Entry 3T1Y (X-ray diffraction, 2.80 A resolution); this record covers chains A and H of the 23 polymer chains in the assembly.

Chain A:
Molecule: 16S rRNA
Organism: Thermus thermophilus
Sequence (1513 nucleotides; each row starts with the number of its first residue; note: 4 numbers in that range are skipped by the numbering (no residue carries them; nothing is unmodelled there)):
     5 UGGAGAGUUU GAUCCUGGCU CAGGGUGAAC GCUGGCGGCG UGCCUAAGAC AUGCAAGUCG
    65 UGCGGGCCGC GGGGUUUUAC UCCGUGGUCA GCGGCGGACG GGUGAGUAAC GCGUGGGUGA
   125 CCUACCCGGA AGAGGGGGAC AACCCGGGGA AACUCGGGCU AAUCCCCCAU GUGGACCCGC
   185 CCCUUGGGGU GUGUCCAAAG GGCUUUGCCC GCUUCCGGAU GGGCCCGCGU CCCAUCAGCU
   245 AGUUGGUGGG GUAAUGGCCC ACCAAGGCGA CGACGGGUAG CCGGUCUGAG AGGAUGGCCG
   305 GCCACAGGGG CACUGAGACA CGGGCCCCAC UCCUACGGGA GGCAGCAGUU AGGAAUCUUC
   365 CGCAAUGGGC GCAAGCCUGA CGGAGCGACG CCGCUUGGAG GAAGAAGCCC UUCGGGGUGU
   425 AAACUCCUGA ACCCGGGACG AAACCCCCGA CGAGGGGACU GACGGUACCG GGGUAAUAGC
   485 GCCGGCCAAC UCCGUGCCAG CAGCCGCGGU AAUACGGAGG GCGCGAGCGU UACCCGGAUU
   545 CACUGGGCGU AAAGGGCGUG UAGGCGGCCU GGGGCGUCCC AUGUGAAAGA CCACGGCUCA
   605 ACCGUGGGGG AGCGUGGGAU ACGCUCAGGC UAGACGGUGG GAGAGGGUGG UGGAAUUCCC
   665 GGAGUAGCGG UGAAAUGCGC AGAUACCGGG AGGAACGCCG AUGGCGAAGG CAGCCACCUG
   725 GUCCACCCGU GACGCUGAGG CGCGAAAGCG UGGGGAGCAA ACCGGAUUAG AUACCCGGGU
   785 AGUCCACGCC CUAAACGAUG CGCGCUAGGU CUCUGGGUCU CCUGGGGGCC GAAGCUAACG
   845 CGUUAAGCGC GCCGCCUGGG GAGUACGGCC GCAAGGCUGA AACUCAAAGG AAUUGACGGG
   905 GGCCCGCACA AGCGGUGGAG CAUGUGGUUU AAUUCGAAGC AACGCGAAGA ACCUUACCAG
   965 GCCUUGACAU GCUAGGGAAC CCGGGUGAAA GCCUGGGGUG CCCCGCGAGG GGAGCCCUAG
  1025 CACAGGUGCU GCAUGGCCGU CGUCAGCUCG UGCCGUGAGG UGUUGGGUUA AGUCCCGCAA
  1085 CGAGCGCAAC CCCCGCCGUU AGUUGCCAGC GGUUCGGCCG GGCACUCUAA CGGGACUGCC
  1145 CGCGAAAGCG GGAGGAAGGA GGGGACGACG UCUGGUCAGC AUGGCCCUUA CGGCCUGGGC
  1205 GACACACGUG CUACAAUGCC CACUACAAAG CGAUGCCACC CGGCAACGGG GAGCUAAUCG
  1265 CAAAAAGGUG GGCCCAGUUC GGAUUGGGGU CUGCAACCCG ACCCCAUGAA GCCGGAAUCG
  1325 CUAGUAAUCG CGGAUCAGCC AUGCCGCGGU GAAUACGUUC CCGGGCCUUG UACACACCGC
  1385 CCGUCACGCC AUGGGAGCGG GCUCUACCCG AAGUCGCCGG GAGCCUACGG GCAGGCGCCG
  1445 AGGGUAGGGC CCGUGACUGG GGCGAAGUCG UAACAAGGUA GCUGUACCGG AAGGUGCGGC
  1505 UGGAUCA
  1516 CUUUCU
Construct notes: insertion (1517-1521)
Bound ions: Mg2+ site 1: U12, G21, G22; Mg2+ site 2 near G21 (its only coordinating residue here); Mg2+ site 3 near G38 (its only coordinating residue here); Mg2+ site 4: G44, G391; Mg2+ site 5: C48, G108; Mg2+ site 6 near A53 (its only coordinating residue here); Mg2+ site 7 near U56 (its only coordinating residue here); Mg2+ site 8: C58, U382, G383; Mg2+ site 9: A109, G110, G284; Mg2+ site 10: C114, G115; Mg2+ site 11 near G142 (its only coordinating residue here); Mg2+ site 12: C147, C163; 97 more Mg2+ sites not listed
Ligand contacts: paromomycin (PAR): G1387, U1388, C1389, A1390, C1391, G1466, C1467, G1468, A1469, A1470, G1471, U1472, C1473

Chain H:
Name: 30S ribosomal protein S8
Organism: Thermus thermophilus
Reference sequence: Q5SHQ2 (RS8_THET8); numbering as in UniProt (aligned over 1-138)
Chain sequence (138 residues; each row starts with the number of its first residue):
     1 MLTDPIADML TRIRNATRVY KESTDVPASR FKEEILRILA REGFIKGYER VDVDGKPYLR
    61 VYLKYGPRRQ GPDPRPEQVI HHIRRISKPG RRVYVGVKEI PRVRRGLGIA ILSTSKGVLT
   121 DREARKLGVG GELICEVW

Chain A / chain H interface:
Residue-residue contacts (75):
  C547(A) / Arg-91(H)  hydrogen bond to the sugar
  C569(A) / Pro-89(H)  phosphate contact
  C569(A) / Gly-90(H)  sugar contact
  G570(A) / Met-1(H)  hydrogen bond to the sugar
  G570(A) / Thr-3(H)  sugar contact
  G570(A) / Pro-89(H)  phosphate contact
  G570(A) / Arg-92(H)  salt bridge to the phosphate
  G571(A) / Met-1(H)  sugar contact
  G571(A) / Leu-2(H)  sugar contact
  G571(A) / Pro-5(H)  phosphate contact
  C572(A) / Pro-5(H)  phosphate contact
  C572(A) / Ala-28(H)  sugar contact
  C572(A) / Ser-29(H)  phosphate contact
  C572(A) / Lys-32(H)  salt bridge to the phosphate
  C573(A) / Ser-29(H)  phosphate contact
  C573(A) / Arg-30(H)  hydrogen bond to the phosphate
  U574(A) / Arg-30(H)  salt bridge to the phosphate
  G580(A) / Tyr-94(H)  hydrogen bond to the base
  U581(A) / Tyr-94(H)  sugar contact
  C582(A) / Val-95(H)  sugar contact
  C582(A) / Gly-96(H)  phosphate contact
  C582(A) / Val-97(H)  phosphate contact
  C582(A) / Val-129(H)  sugar contact
  C582(A) / Gly-130(H)  hydrogen bond to the sugar
  C582(A) / Gly-131(H)  sugar contact
  C583(A) / Gly-96(H)  phosphate contact
  C583(A) / Val-97(H)  hydrogen bond to the phosphate
  C583(A) / Gly-128(H)  sugar contact
  C583(A) / Val-129(H)  sugar contact
  C584(A) / Lys-98(H)  salt bridge to the phosphate
  A623(A) / Ser-115(H)  hydrogen bond to the sugar
  U624(A) / Ser-115(H)  sugar contact
  A625(A) / Ser-113(H)  hydrogen bond to the sugar
  A625(A) / Thr-114(H)  base contact
  A625(A) / Ser-115(H)  base contact
  A625(A) / Gly-117(H)  sugar contact
  C626(A) / Phe-31(H)  sugar contact
  C626(A) / Ser-113(H)  hydrogen bond to the sugar
  C626(A) / Glu-132(H)  hydrogen bond to the sugar
  G627(A) / Arg-92(H)  sugar contact
  U635(A) / Lys-56(H)  hydrogen bond to the phosphate
  A636(A) / Lys-56(H)  salt bridge to the phosphate
  A636(A) / Pro-57(H)  base contact
  G637(A) / Met-1(H)  sugar contact
  A736(A) / Met-1(H)  base contact
  G806(A) / Thr-3(H)  base contact
  C807(A) / Met-1(H)  hydrogen bond to the sugar
  C807(A) / Leu-2(H)  sugar contact
  G808(A) / Leu-2(H)  sugar contact
  G808(A) / Asp-8(H)  hydrogen bond to the sugar
  G808(A) / Thr-11(H)  base contact
  G808(A) / Arg-12(H)  hydrogen bond to the sugar
  C809(A) / Arg-12(H)  sugar contact
  C809(A) / Asn-15(H)  hydrogen bond to the sugar
  U810(A) / Val-19(H)  sugar contact
  A811(A) / Lys-21(H)  salt bridge to the phosphate
  A837(A) / Arg-18(H)  sugar contact
  A837(A) / Arg-75(H)  hydrogen bond to the phosphate
  G838(A) / Arg-75(H)  salt bridge to the phosphate
  G851(A) / Asn-15(H)  base contact
  C852(A) / Thr-11(H)  base contact
  C852(A) / Arg-14(H)  hydrogen bond to the sugar
  C852(A) / Asn-15(H)  hydrogen bond to the sugar
  G853(A) / Ala-7(H)  sugar contact
  G853(A) / Thr-11(H)  hydrogen bond to the sugar
  G853(A) / Arg-14(H)  salt bridge to the phosphate
  C854(A) / Thr-3(H)  hydrogen bond to the base
  C854(A) / Asp-4(H)  sugar contact
  C854(A) / Ala-7(H)  sugar contact
  C854(A) / Lys-88(H)  salt bridge to the phosphate
  C854(A) / Pro-89(H)  sugar contact
  G855(A) / Thr-3(H)  sugar contact
  G855(A) / Lys-88(H)  phosphate contact
  G855(A) / Pro-89(H)  phosphate contact
  C856(A) / Gly-90(H)  phosphate contact
Other interface residues (no listed pair), chain A (37 interface residues in all): G738, A836
Other interface residues (no listed pair), chain H (43 interface residues in all): Lys-116, Val-118

Summary:
The interface between chain A and chain H involves 37 residues on one side and 43 on the other, with 20
hydrogen bonds and 9 salt bridges. Polar pairs include G580(A)/Tyr-94(H), C854(A)/Thr-3(H) and
C547(A)/Arg-91(H). Ligands of chain A: paromomycin.
Chain A is 16S rRNA and chain H is 30S ribosomal protein S8, both from Thermus thermophilus; the structure,
Structure of the Thermus thermophilus 30S ribosomal subunit complexed with a human anti-codon stem loop (HASL)
..., was determined by X-ray diffraction, deposited together with 3T1H.
